PDB entry 1LQW | X-ray diffraction, 1.87 A resolution | chain A

# Chain A
Molecule: Peptide deformylase PDF1
From: Staphylococcus aureus
Notes: EC 3.5.1.88
UniProt: P68826 (DEF_STAAU); numbering as in UniProt (aligned over 1-183)
Chain sequence (183 residues; row label = number of the first residue in the row):
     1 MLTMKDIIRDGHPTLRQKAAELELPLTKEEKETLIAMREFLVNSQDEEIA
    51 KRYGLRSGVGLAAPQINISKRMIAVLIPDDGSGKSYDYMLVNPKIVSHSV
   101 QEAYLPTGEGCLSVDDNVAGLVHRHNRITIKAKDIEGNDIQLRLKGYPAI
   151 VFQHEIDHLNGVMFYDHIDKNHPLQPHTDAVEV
Metal / ion sites: Zn2+: Cys111, His154, His158

# Overview
Cys111, His154 and His158 coordinate Zn2+.
Chain A is Peptide deformylase PDF1 (Staphylococcus aureus); the structure, Crystal Structure of S.aureus
Peptide Deformylase, was determined by X-ray diffraction (same publication as 1LQY, 1LRU and 1LRY).
